7XXI - chains A and B of the 4 polymer chains in the assembly; structure by electron microscopy, 3.00 A resolution.

Chain A:
Protein: P2Y purinoceptor 12
Source organism: Homo sapiens
UniProt: Q9H244 (P2Y12_HUMAN); residues 2-342 here = UniProt positions 2-342
Sequence (382 residues; each row starts with the number of its first residue; numbers below 1 keep their minus sign (Gly-1 is residue -1)):
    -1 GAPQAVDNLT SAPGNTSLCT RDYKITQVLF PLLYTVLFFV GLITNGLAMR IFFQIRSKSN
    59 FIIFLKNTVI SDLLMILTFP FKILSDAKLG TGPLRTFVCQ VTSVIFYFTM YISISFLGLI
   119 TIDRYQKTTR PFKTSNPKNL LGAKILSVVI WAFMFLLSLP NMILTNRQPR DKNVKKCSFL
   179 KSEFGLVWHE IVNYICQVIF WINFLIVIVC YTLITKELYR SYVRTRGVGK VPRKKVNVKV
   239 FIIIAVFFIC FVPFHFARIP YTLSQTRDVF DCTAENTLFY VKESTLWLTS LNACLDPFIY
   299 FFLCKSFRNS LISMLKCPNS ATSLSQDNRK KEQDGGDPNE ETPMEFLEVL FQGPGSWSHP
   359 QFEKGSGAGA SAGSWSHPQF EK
Unresolved in the structure: -1 to 19, 314-380
Construct notes: expression tag (-1 to 1, 343-380)
Curated features (UniProtKB/Swiss-Prot):
  - binding site (ADP): Arg93, Cys97, Tyr105, Ser156 to Asn159, Cys175 to Lys179, His187, Asn191, Arg256 to Tyr259, Gln263, Lys280
  - modified residue (Phosphoserine): Ser55, Ser57
  - glycosylation (N-linked (GlcNAc...) asparagine): Asn6, Asn13
  - natural variant: His187 (H187Q: In BDPLT8), Arg256 (R256Q: In BDPLT8), Arg265 (R265W: In BDPLT8)
  - mutagenesis: Lys80 (K80A: Abolishes ADP binding), Ser83 (S83A: No effect on ADP binding), Cys97 (C97A: Abolishes ADP binding), Ser156 (S156A: Slightly decreases affinity for ADP), Asn159 (N159A: Slightly decreases affinity for ADP), Cys175 (C175A: Abolishes ADP binding), Arg256 (R256A: Decreases affinity for ADP), Lys280 (K280A: Abolishes ADP binding), Glu281 (E281A: Abolishes ADP binding)
Cystine bridges: Cys97-Cys175
Residues lining bound ligands: 2-methylthio-adenosine-5'-diphosphate (6AD; 2-(methylsulfanyl)adenosine 5'-(trihydrogen diphosphate)): Arg93, Cys97, Ser101, Val102, Tyr105, Phe106, Tyr109, Ser156, Asn159, Cys175, Lys179, His187, Val190, Asn191, Cys194, Arg256, Tyr259, Gln263, Lys280
From the paper describing this entry:
  - mutagenesis - S83A (<13-fold), D84A (<13-fold), R93A, R93G, S101A (<13-fold), Y105A, N159A, K179A, H187A, R256A, Y259A, Q263A, K280A, K280Y, L284A (<13-fold): decreased signaling in response to 2-methylthio-adenosine-5'-diphosphate
  - binding site for 2-methylthio-adenosine-5'-diphosphate: Arg93, Tyr105, Tyr259, Gln263, Lys280

Chain B:
Protein: Guanine nucleotide-binding protein G(i) subunit alpha-2
Source organism: Homo sapiens
UniProt: P04899 (GNAI2_HUMAN); numbering as in UniProt (aligned over 1-355)
Sequence (355 residues; numbered 1 to 355; the number before each row is that of its first residue):
     1 MGCTVSAEDK AAAERSKMID KNLREDGEKA AREVKLLLLG AGESGKNTIV KQMKIIHEDG
    61 YSEEECRQYR AVVYSNTIQS IMAIVKAMGN LQIDFADPSR ADDARQLFAL SCTAEEQGVL
   121 PDDLSGVIRR LWADHGVQAC FGRSREYQLN DSAAYYLNDL ERIAQSDYIP TQQDVLRTRV
   181 KTTGIVETHF TFKDLHFKMF DVGAQRSERK KWIHCFEGVT AIIFCVALSA YDLVLAEDEE
   241 MNRMHASMKL FDSICNNKWF TDTSIILFLN KKDLFEEKIT HSPLTICFPE YTGANKYDEA
   301 ASYIQSKFED LNKRKDTKEI YTHFTCSTDT KNVQFVFDAV TDVIIKNNLK DCGLF
Unresolved in the structure: 1-5, 57-182, 235-240
Construct notes: engineered mutation Asn47 (Ser in P04899), Ala204 (Gly in P04899), Ala246 (Glu in P04899), Ser327 (Ala in P04899)
Curated features (UniProtKB/Swiss-Prot):
  - region: Lys35 to Lys46, Thr48 (G1 motif), Asp174 to Thr182 (G2 motif), Phe197 to Gly203, Gln205, Arg206 (G3 motif), Ile266 to Asp273 (G4 motif), Thr325, Cys326, Thr328 to Thr330 (G5 motif)
  - binding site (GTP): Leu176 to Thr182, Asp201 to Gly203, Gln205, Asn270 to Asp273
  - binding site (Mg(2+)): Thr182
  - modified residue: Arg179 (ADP-ribosylarginine), Gln205 (Deamidated glutamine), Cys352 (ADP-ribosylcysteine)
  - lipidation: Gly2 (N-myristoyl glycine), Cys3 (S-palmitoyl cysteine)

How chain A and chain B interact:
Pairs across the interface (42):
  Phe59(A) - Asp351(B)
  Phe59(A) - Cys352(B)
  Phe59(A) - Gly353(B)
  Asp121(A) - Cys352(B)  hydrogen bond
  Arg122(A) - Leu349(B)
  Arg122(A) - Cys352(B)  hydrogen bond (side chain-backbone)
  Arg122(A) - Gly353(B)
  Arg122(A) - Leu354(B)
  Lys125(A) - Asn348(B)
  Lys125(A) - Cys352(B)
  Thr126(A) - Ile345(B)
  Thr126(A) - Leu349(B)
  Pro129(A) - Ile344(B)  hydrophobic
  Pro129(A) - Ile345(B)  hydrophobic
  Pro129(A) - Asn348(B)  hydrogen bond (backbone-side chain)
  Phe130(A) - Leu195(B)  hydrophobic
  Phe130(A) - Phe337(B)  hydrophobic
  Phe130(A) - Thr341(B)
  Asn134(A) - Glu28(B)  hydrogen bond
  Pro135(A) - Arg24(B)
  Pro135(A) - Glu28(B)
  Leu216(A) - Ile345(B)  hydrophobic
  Leu216(A) - Lys346(B)
  Ser219(A) - Asp342(B)  hydrogen bond
  Tyr220(A) - Asp342(B)
  Arg222(A) - Asp338(B)  salt bridge
  Thr223(A) - Tyr321(B)
  Thr223(A) - Phe335(B)
  Thr223(A) - Asp338(B)
  Thr223(A) - Ala339(B)
  Thr223(A) - Asp342(B)  hydrogen bond
  Arg224(A) - Ile320(B)  hydrogen bond (side chain-backbone)
  Val234(A) - Phe355(B)  hydrophobic
  Lys237(A) - Leu354(B)  hydrogen bond (side chain-backbone)
  Lys237(A) - Phe355(B)
  Ile241(A) - Leu354(B)  hydrophobic
  Leu301(A) - Gly353(B)
  Leu301(A) - Phe355(B)
  Cys302(A) - Lys350(B)  hydrogen bond (side chain-backbone)
  Cys302(A) - Gly353(B)  hydrogen bond (backbone-backbone)
  Cys302(A) - Phe355(B)  hydrogen bond (side chain-backbone)
  Lys303(A) - Phe355(B)  hydrogen bond (backbone-backbone)
Other interface residues (no listed pair), chain A (23 interface residues in all): Thr132, Ile212
Other interface residues (no listed pair), chain B (25 interface residues in all): Ala31, Arg32, Glu319
The authors on this interface:
  - residue pairs: Lys125(A)-Cys352(B), Leu301(A)-Gly353(B) (backbone contact), Cys302(A)-Gly353(B) (backbone contact)

Overview:
23 residues of chain A face 25 of chain B across their interface; the contacts include 12 hydrogen bonds and 1
salt bridge. Among the polar pairs are Arg222(A)-Asp338(B), Asp121(A)-Cys352(B) and Arg122(A)-Cys352(B). The
authors report a contact between Lys125(A) and Cys352(B); backbone contacts between Leu301(A) and Gly353(B)
and Cys302(A) and Gly353(B). From the paper: a binding site for 2-methylthio-adenosine-5'-diphosphate at
Arg93(A), Tyr105(A) and Tyr259(A) among others; S83A, D84A and R93A of chain A, among others, reduce signaling
in response to 2-methylthio-adenosine-5'-diphosphate; 15 substitutions were tested in all.
Chain A is P2Y purinoceptor 12 and chain B is Guanine nucleotide-binding protein G(i) subunit alpha-2, both
from Homo sapiens; the structure, Cryo-EM structure of the purinergic receptor P2Y12R in complex with 2MeSADP
and Gi, was determined by electron microscopy (same publication as 7XXH).
